7C81 - chains L and H of the 6 polymer chains in the assembly; structure by electron microscopy, 3.10 A resolution.

[Chain L]
Protein: Light chain
Source organism: Mus musculus
Sequence (213 residues; numbered 1 to 213; the number before each row is that of its first residue):
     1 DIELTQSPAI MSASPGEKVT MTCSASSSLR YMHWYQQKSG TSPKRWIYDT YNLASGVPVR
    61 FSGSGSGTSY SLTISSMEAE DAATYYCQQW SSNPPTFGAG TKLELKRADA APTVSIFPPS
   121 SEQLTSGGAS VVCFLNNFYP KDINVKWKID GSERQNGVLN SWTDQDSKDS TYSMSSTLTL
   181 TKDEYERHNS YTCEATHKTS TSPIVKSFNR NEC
Disulfide bonds: Cys133-Cys193

[Chain H]
Protein: Heavy chain
Source organism: Mus musculus
Sequence (216 residues; numbered 1 to 216; the number before each row is that of its first residue):
     1 QVQLQQSGSE LVRPGASVKL SCRASGYTFT TYWMHWVKQR PGQGLEWIGN IYPHSGNTNY
    61 DERFKSKATL TVDTSSSTAY MQLSSLTSED SAVYYCTRDL RGFAYWGQGT TVTVSSPKTT
   121 PPSVYPLAPA AASTAASMVT LGCLVKGYFP EPVTVTWNSG SLSSGVHTFP AVLQSDLYTL
   181 SSSVTVPSST WPSETVTCNV AHPASSTKVD KKIVPR
Disordered / not traced: 131-134
Disulfide bonds: Cys22-Cys96, Cys143-Cys198

[How chain L and chain H interact]
Residue-residue contacts (40; chain L residue first):
  His33(L) - Gly102(H)
  Tyr35(L) - Phe103(H)  hydrogen bond (side chain-backbone)
  Tyr35(L) - Trp106(H)  hydrophobic
  Thr41(L) - Gln108(H)
  Ser42(L) - Gly107(H)
  Ser42(L) - Gln108(H)
  Pro43(L) - Trp106(H)
  Lys44(L) - Trp106(H)
  Arg45(L) - Ala104(H)
  Trp90(L) - Asp99(H)
  Thr96(L) - Leu45(H)  hydrogen bond (side chain-backbone)
  Thr96(L) - Glu46(H)
  Ala99(L) - Gln43(H)
  Ser115(L) - Thr140(H)
  Phe117(L) - Leu127(H)
  Phe117(L) - Ala128(H)
  Phe117(L) - Pro129(H)
  Phe117(L) - Thr140(H)
  Phe117(L) - Leu141(H)  hydrophobic
  Pro118(L) - Ala128(H)
  Ser120(L) - Pro126(H)
  Glu122(L) - Pro126(H)
  Gln123(L) - Tyr125(H)
  Ser126(L) - Tyr125(H)  hydrogen bond
  Ser130(L) - Leu144(H)
  Phe134(L) - Ser181(H)
  Phe134(L) - Ser183(H)
  Asn136(L) - Phe169(H)
  Leu159(L) - Gln174(H)
  Ser161(L) - Phe169(H)
  Ser161(L) - Pro170(H)  hydrogen bond (side chain-backbone)
  Trp162(L) - Pro170(H)
  Thr163(L) - Thr168(H)
  Thr163(L) - Phe169(H)
  Lys168(L) - Ser164(H)  hydrogen bond
  Ser173(L) - His167(H)  hydrogen bond
  Ser173(L) - Phe169(H)
  Met174(L) - Phe169(H)
  Ser175(L) - Phe169(H)
  Ser175(L) - Ser181(H)  hydrogen bond
Other interface residues (no listed pair), chain L (38 interface residues in all): Tyr31, Tyr48, Tyr86, Gln88, Asn93, Gly98, Lys102, Val132, Asn137, Thr179
Other interface residues (no listed pair), chain H (36 interface residues in all): Trp33, Gly42, Gly44, Glu62, Tyr95, Leu100, Arg101, Ala130, Lys146, Thr179

[In short]
38 residues of chain L face 36 of chain H across their interface; the contacts include 7 hydrogen bonds. Polar
contacts include Tyr35(L)-Phe103(H), Thr96(L)-Leu45(H) and Ser126(L)-Tyr125(H).
Chain L is Light chain and chain H is Heavy chain, both from Mus musculus; the structure, E30 F-particle in
complex with 6C5, was determined by electron microscopy, deposited together with 7CMK and 7C80.
